Entry 1CPN (X-ray diffraction, 1.80 A resolution); this record covers chain A.

[Chain A]
Protein: Circularly permuted
Organism: Paenibacillus macerans
Notes: EC 3.2.1.73
UniProt: P23904 (GUB_PAEMA); residues 1-156 here correspond to UniProt positions 82-237 (UniProt number = residue number + 81)
Chain sequence (208 residues; row label = number of the first residue in the row):
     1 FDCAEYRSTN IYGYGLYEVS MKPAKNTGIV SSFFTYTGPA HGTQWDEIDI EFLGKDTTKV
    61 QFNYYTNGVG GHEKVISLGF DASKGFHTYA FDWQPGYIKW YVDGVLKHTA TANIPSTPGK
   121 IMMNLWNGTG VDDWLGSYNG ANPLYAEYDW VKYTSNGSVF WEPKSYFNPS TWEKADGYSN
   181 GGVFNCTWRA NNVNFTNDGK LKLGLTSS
Disulfides: Cys3-Cys186
Ion coordination: Ca2+: Asp149, Pro163, Gly199
Swiss-Prot annotation at these positions:
  - active site: Glu47 (Nucleophile), Glu51 (Proton donor)
Reported in the primary citation:
  - contacts within the chain: Ser155-Ser158 (hydrogen bond)

[Overview]
Asp149, Pro163 and Gly199 form the Ca2+ site. Curated annotation (UniProt) lists active-site residues Glu47
and Glu51. The paper reports contacts within the chain involving Ser155 and Ser158.
Chain A is Circularly permuted (Paenibacillus macerans); the structure, Native-like in vivo folding of a
circularly permuted jellyroll protein shown by crystal structure analysis, was determined by X-ray diffraction
together with 1CPM from the same study.
